PDB entry 5DUI | X-ray diffraction, 2.31 A resolution | chains A and D of the 4 polymer chains in the assembly

[Chain A]
Name: Forkhead box protein O1
Organism: Homo sapiens
UniProtKB: Q12778 (FOXO1_HUMAN); residues 151-259 here = UniProt positions 151-259
Chain sequence (111 residues; row label = number of the first residue in the row):
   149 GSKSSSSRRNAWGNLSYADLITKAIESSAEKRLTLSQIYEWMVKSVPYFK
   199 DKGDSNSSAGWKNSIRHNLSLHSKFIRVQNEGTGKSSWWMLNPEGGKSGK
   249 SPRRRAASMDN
Not modelled in the structure: 149-159, 246-259
Differences from the reference sequence: expression tag (149-150)
Swiss-Prot annotation at these positions:
  - DNA-binding region: Ala-159 to Ser-235 (Fork-head)
  - region (DNA-binding): Asn-211 to Ser-218, Ser-234 to Trp-237
  - motif: Arg-251 to Arg-253 (Nuclear localization signal)
  - site (DNA-binding): Asn-158, Tyr-165, Arg-225
  - modified residue: Ser-212 (Phosphoserine), Ser-218 (Phosphoserine), Ser-234 (Phosphoserine), Ser-235 (Phosphoserine), Lys-245 (N6-acetyllysine), Lys-248 (N6-acetyllysine), Ser-249 (Phosphoserine), Arg-251 (Omega-N-methylarginine), Arg-253 (Omega-N-methylarginine), Ser-256 (Phosphoserine)
  - mutagenesis: Ser-212 (S212A: Abolishes STK4/MST1-mediated phosphorylation), Lys-245 (K245A: Disrupts DNA-binding; when associated with A-248), Lys-248 (K248A: Disrupts DNA-binding; when associated with A-245), Ser-249 (S249A: Impaired phosphorylation by CDK1; S249E: No effect on DNA-binding), Arg-251 to Arg-253 (No targeting to the nucleus and disruption of DNA-binding), Ser-256 (S256A: Completely abolishes PKB/AKT1-mediated phosphorylation at all three sites, and inhibits binding of 14-3-3 proteins ...)
What the authors report for this chain:
  - binding site for the 21-nt DNA strand: Ser-205, Asn-211, Ser-212, Arg-214, His-215, Ser-218, Leu-219

[Chain D]
Molecule: 21-nt DNA strand
Sequence (21 nucleotides; row label = number of the first residue in the row):
     1 ATGATTTACGTAAAATAGAAA

[How chain A and chain D interact]
Residue-residue contacts (19):
  Leu-183(A) / DG3(D)  sugar contact
  Leu-183(A) / DA4(D)  phosphate contact
  Tyr-187(A) / DG3(D)  phosphate contact
  Asn-204(A) / DT2(D)  phosphate contact
  Ser-205(A) / DT2(D)  hydrogen bond to the phosphate
  Arg-214(A) / DA4(D)  base contact
  Arg-214(A) / DT5(D)  base contact
  His-215(A) / DT6(D)  hydrogen bond to the base
  His-215(A) / DT7(D)  hydrogen bond to the base
  His-215(A) / DA8(D)  base contact
  Ser-218(A) / DA4(D)  sugar contact
  Ser-218(A) / DT5(D)  hydrogen bond to the phosphate
  Ser-218(A) / DT6(D)  base contact
  Arg-225(A) / DA4(D)  salt bridge to the phosphate
  Arg-225(A) / DT5(D)  salt bridge to the phosphate
  Ser-234(A) / DG3(D)  sugar contact
  Ser-235(A) / DA4(D)  phosphate contact
  Trp-237(A) / DA4(D)  hydrogen bond to the phosphate
  Trp-237(A) / DT5(D)  phosphate contact
Also at the interface, not in a pair above, chain A (13 interface residues in all): Ser-184, Leu-219
Also at the interface, not in a pair above, chain D (8 interface residues in all): DA1

[In short]
Chain A and chain D form an interface of 13 and 8 residues respectively; the contacts include 5 hydrogen bonds
and 2 salt bridges. Polar pairs include His-215(A)/DT6(D), His-215(A)/DT7(D) and Ser-205(A)/DT2(D). The paper
reports a binding site for the 21-nt DNA strand at Ser-205(A), Asn-211(A) and Ser-212(A) among others.
Chain A is Forkhead box protein O1 (Homo sapiens) and chain D is a 21-nt DNA strand; the structure,
Identification of a new FoxO1 binding site that precludes CREB binding at the glucose-6-phosphatase catalytic
subunit ..., was determined by X-ray diffraction.
